6VBU - chains 0 and 8 of the 8 polymer chains in the assembly; structure by electron microscopy, 3.10 A resolution.

# Chain 0
Molecule: Bardet-Biedl syndrome 18 protein
Source organism: Bos taurus
UniProt: G3N2W1 (G3N2W1_BOVIN); numbering as in UniProt (aligned over 1-69)
Sequence (69 residues; each row starts with the number of its first residue):
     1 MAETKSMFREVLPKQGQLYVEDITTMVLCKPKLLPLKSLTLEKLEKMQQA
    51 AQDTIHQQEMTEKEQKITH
Disordered / not traced: 1-6, 59-69

# Chain 8
Molecule: Bardet-Biedl syndrome 8 protein
Source organism: Bos taurus
UniProt: F1N4X0 (F1N4X0_BOVIN); residues 1-501 here = UniProt positions 1-501
Sequence (501 residues; each row starts with the number of its first residue):
     1 MEPLLLAWSYFRRRRFQLCADLCTQMLEKSPCDQAAWILKARALTEMVYV
    51 DEIDVDEEGIAEMILDENAIAQVPRPGTSLKLPGTNQTGGPSPAVRPVTQ
   101 AGRPITGFLRPSTQSGRPGTIEQAIKTPRTAYTARPIASSSGRFVRLGTA
   151 SMLTSPDGPFINLSRLNLAKYAQKPKLAKALFEYIFHHENDVKTALDLAA
   201 LSTEHSQYKDWWWKVQIGKCYYRLGLYREAEKQFKSALKQQEMVDTFLYL
   251 AKVYISLDQPLTALNLFKQGLDKFPGEVTLLCGIARIYEEMNNISSATEY
   301 YKEVLKQDNTHVEAIACIGSNHFYTDQPEVALRFYRRLLQMGVYNCQLFN
   351 NLGLCCFYAQQYDMTLTSFERALSLAENEEEVADVWYNLGHVAVGTGDTN
   401 LAHQCFRLALVSNNQHAEAYNNLAVLEMRRGHVEQAKALLQTASSLAPHM
   451 YEPHFNFATISDKIGDLQRSYAAAKKSEAAFPDHVDTQHLIKQLEQHFAM
   501 L
Disordered / not traced: 82-89, 142-157, 500-501

# Interface between chain 0 and chain 8
Residue-residue contacts (84):
  T24(0) - F455(8)
  T24(0) - T459(8)
  T25(0) - F455(8)
  M26(0) - V425(8)  hydrophobic
  M26(0) - M428(8)  hydrophobic
  M26(0) - L440(8)  hydrophobic
  M26(0) - N456(8)
  M26(0) - I460(8)  hydrophobic
  V27(0) - N421(8)  hydrogen bond (backbone-side chain)
  V27(0) - V425(8)
  V27(0) - Y451(8)
  V27(0) - E452(8)
  V27(0) - N456(8)  hydrogen bond (backbone-side chain)
  L28(0) - N421(8)
  L28(0) - N422(8)
  L28(0) - V425(8)  hydrophobic
  C29(0) - Y387(8)
  C29(0) - H391(8)  hydrogen bond (backbone-side chain)
  C29(0) - E418(8)
  C29(0) - N421(8)  hydrogen bond
  C29(0) - N422(8)  hydrogen bond (backbone-side chain)
  C29(0) - M450(8)  hydrophobic
  C29(0) - E452(8)
  K30(0) - A94(8)
  K30(0) - V95(8)
  K30(0) - P97(8)
  K30(0) - Y387(8)  hydrogen bond (backbone-side chain)
  K30(0) - H391(8)
  K30(0) - E418(8)
  P31(0) - P97(8)
  P31(0) - Y324(8)  hydrogen bond (backbone-side chain)
  P31(0) - L354(8)  hydrophobic
  P31(0) - Y358(8)  hydrophobic
  P31(0) - H391(8)
  K32(0) - I105(8)
  K32(0) - Y324(8)
  K32(0) - N350(8)
  K32(0) - L354(8)
  K32(0) - D384(8)  salt bridge
  K32(0) - N388(8)
  K32(0) - H416(8)
  K32(0) - E418(8)  salt bridge
  L33(0) - I105(8)
  L33(0) - S320(8)
  L33(0) - F323(8)  hydrophobic
  L33(0) - Y324(8)  hydrogen bond (backbone-side chain)
  L33(0) - Y335(8)
  L33(0) - N351(8)
  L33(0) - L354(8)  hydrophobic
  L34(0) - Q347(8)
  L34(0) - N350(8)
  L34(0) - N351(8)  hydrogen bond (backbone-side chain)
  L34(0) - D384(8)
  P35(0) - T106(8)
  P35(0) - G107(8)
  P35(0) - F108(8)
  P35(0) - L109(8)  hydrophobic
  P35(0) - Q347(8)
  L36(0) - G107(8)  hydrogen bond (backbone-backbone)
  L36(0) - F108(8)
  L36(0) - L109(8)  hydrogen bond (backbone-backbone)
  L36(0) - V312(8)  hydrophobic
  L36(0) - L338(8)  hydrophobic
  L36(0) - N351(8)
  K37(0) - L109(8)
  K37(0) - Q347(8)
  K37(0) - E381(8)  salt bridge
  S38(0) - F108(8)
  S38(0) - L109(8)  hydrogen bond (backbone-backbone)
  S38(0) - R110(8)
  S38(0) - P111(8)
  T40(0) - V50(8)
  T40(0) - D51(8)
  T40(0) - D54(8)
  T40(0) - P111(8)
  L41(0) - L109(8)
  L41(0) - R110(8)
  L41(0) - P111(8)
  L41(0) - A134(8)  hydrophobic
  K43(0) - M47(8)
  K43(0) - Y49(8)
  L44(0) - V50(8)  hydrophobic
  L44(0) - R135(8)
  M47(0) - V48(8)
Interface residues without a listed pair, chain 0 (21 interface residues in all): Q48
Interface residues without a listed pair, chain 8 (54 interface residues in all): E57, L348, E377, N378, V394, D486

# In short
Chain 0 and chain 8 form an interface of 21 and 54 residues respectively, with 12 hydrogen bonds and 3 salt
bridges. Polar contacts include K32(0)-D384(8), K32(0)-E418(8) and K37(0)-E381(8).
Chain 0 is Bardet-Biedl syndrome 18 protein and chain 8 is Bardet-Biedl syndrome 8 protein, both from Bos
taurus; the structure, Structure of the bovine BBSome complex, was determined by electron microscopy,
deposited together with 6VBV.
